Entry 9P8S (electron microscopy, 2.37 A resolution); this record covers chains A and B of the 8 polymer chains in the assembly.

Chain A (and B):
Protein: DNTP triphosphohydrolase
Source organism: Salmonella enterica
Notes: chain B of this document is another copy of the same molecule, construct and numbering; everything in this record applies to it too
Reference sequence: A0A5H6DAK1 (A0A5H6DAK1_SALET); residues 1-471 here = UniProt positions 1-471
Sequence (473 residues; each row starts with the number of its first residue; numbers below 1 keep their minus sign (Gly-1 is residue -1)):
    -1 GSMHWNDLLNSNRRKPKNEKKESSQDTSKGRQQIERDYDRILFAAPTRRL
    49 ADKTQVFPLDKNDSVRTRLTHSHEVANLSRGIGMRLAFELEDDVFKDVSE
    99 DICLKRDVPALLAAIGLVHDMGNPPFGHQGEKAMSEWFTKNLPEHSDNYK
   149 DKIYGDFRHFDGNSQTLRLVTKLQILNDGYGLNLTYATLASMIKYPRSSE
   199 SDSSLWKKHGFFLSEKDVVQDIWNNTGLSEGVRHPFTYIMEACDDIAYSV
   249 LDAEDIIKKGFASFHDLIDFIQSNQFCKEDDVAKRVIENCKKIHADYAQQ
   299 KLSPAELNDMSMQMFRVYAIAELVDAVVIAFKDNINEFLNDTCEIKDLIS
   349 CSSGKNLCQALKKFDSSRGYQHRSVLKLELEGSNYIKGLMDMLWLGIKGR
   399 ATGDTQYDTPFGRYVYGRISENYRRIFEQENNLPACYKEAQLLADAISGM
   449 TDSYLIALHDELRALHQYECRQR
Not modelled in the structure: 15-28, 173-176, 470-471 (chain B: -1, 16-28, 173-176, 470-471)
Sequence notes: expression tag (-1 to 0); conflict Gly177 (Thr in A0A5H6DAK1), Asn430 (Ser in A0A5H6DAK1)
Metal / ion sites: Mg2+: His69, His117, Asp118, Asp242
Reported in the primary citation:
  - self-association interface (contacts with another copy of this molecule); pairs are residue here / residue on that copy: His263-His263 (pi stacking), Arg46
  - Mg2+ coordination: His69, His117, Asp118, Asp242
  - catalytic residues: His126, Glu129
  - mutagenesis - H117A/D118A: abolished catalytic activity
  - mutagenesis - R29A/R34A/R38A: increased catalytic activity on p3diT
  - mutagenesis - R29A/R34A/R38A: unchanged catalytic activity

Interface between chain A and chain B:
Residue-residue contacts (55; chain A residue first):
  Glu33(A) - Met82(B)
  Tyr36(A) - Asn75(B)
  Asp37(A) - Asn75(B)  hydrogen bond
  Arg38(A) - Val315(B)
  Leu40(A) - His71(B)
  Leu40(A) - Asn75(B)
  Phe41(A) - Arg64(B)
  Phe41(A) - Glu72(B)
  Phe41(A) - Asn75(B)
  Phe41(A) - Leu249(B)  hydrophobic
  Phe41(A) - Arg314(B)
  Phe41(A) - Ile318(B)  hydrophobic
  Arg46(A) - Ser62(B)  hydrogen bond (side chain-backbone)
  Arg46(A) - Arg64(B)
  Arg46(A) - Thr68(B)
  Asn60(A) - Ser451(B)  hydrogen bond
  Asn60(A) - Tyr452(B)
  Ser62(A) - Arg46(B)  hydrogen bond (backbone-side chain)
  Arg64(A) - Arg46(B)
  His71(A) - Leu40(B)
  His71(A) - His71(B)
  Glu72(A) - Phe41(B)
  Asn75(A) - Tyr36(B)
  Asn75(A) - Asp37(B)  hydrogen bond
  Asn75(A) - Leu40(B)
  Arg78(A) - Arg78(B)
  Met82(A) - Glu33(B)
  Met82(A) - Arg104(B)
  Phe86(A) - Arg104(B)
  Glu87(A) - Arg104(B)  salt bridge
  Arg104(A) - Met82(B)
  Arg104(A) - Phe86(B)
  Arg104(A) - Glu87(B)  salt bridge
  Gln172(A) - Met308(B)
  Gln172(A) - Gln311(B)
  Leu249(A) - Phe41(B)  hydrophobic
  Lys256(A) - Arg46(B)
  Lys299(A) - Arg423(B)
  Leu300(A) - Arg423(B)
  Glu304(A) - Glu419(B)
  Glu304(A) - Asn420(B)
  Glu304(A) - Arg423(B)  salt bridge
  Met308(A) - Gln172(B)
  Arg314(A) - Phe41(B)
  Val315(A) - Arg38(B)
  Glu419(A) - Ser301(B)
  Glu419(A) - Glu304(B)
  Asn420(A) - Glu304(B)
  Arg423(A) - Lys299(B)
  Arg423(A) - Leu300(B)
  Arg423(A) - Glu304(B)  salt bridge
  Thr449(A) - Lys59(B)  hydrogen bond (side chain-backbone)
  Ser451(A) - Lys59(B)
  Tyr452(A) - Lys59(B)
  Tyr452(A) - Asn60(B)
Interface residues without a listed pair, chain A (40 interface residues in all): Ala43, Leu67, Thr68, Cys101, Lys103, Gln311, Ile318
Interface residues without a listed pair, chain B (45 interface residues in all): Arg29, Ala43, Arg47, Asp50, Leu67, Cys101, Lys103, Lys256, Thr449

In short:
40 residues of chain A and 45 residues of chain B are in contact; the contacts include 6 hydrogen bonds and 4
salt bridges. Polar contacts include Glu87(A)-Arg104(B), Glu304(A)-Arg423(B) and Asp37(A)-Asn75(B). The Mg2+
site is built by His69(A), His117(A), Asp118(A) and Asp242(A). The paper reports catalytic residues His126(A)
and Glu129(A); H117A/D118A of chain A abolish catalytic activity.
Both chains are DNTP triphosphohydrolase (Salmonella enterica). Entry 9P8S (Structure of CloA apo) was
determined by electron microscopy (same publication as 9P8T, 9P8U, 9P8V and 9P8W).
